PDB entry 6RW6 | electron microscopy, 2.75 A resolution | chains A and B of the 5 polymer chains in the assembly

Chain A (and B):
Protein: TcdA1
From: Photorhabdus luminescens
Notes: chain B of this document is another copy of the same molecule, construct and numbering; everything in this record applies to it too
UniProtKB: Q9RN43 (Q9RN43_PHOLU); numbering as in UniProt (aligned over 1-2516)
Amino-acid sequence (2516 residues; row label = number of the first residue in the row):
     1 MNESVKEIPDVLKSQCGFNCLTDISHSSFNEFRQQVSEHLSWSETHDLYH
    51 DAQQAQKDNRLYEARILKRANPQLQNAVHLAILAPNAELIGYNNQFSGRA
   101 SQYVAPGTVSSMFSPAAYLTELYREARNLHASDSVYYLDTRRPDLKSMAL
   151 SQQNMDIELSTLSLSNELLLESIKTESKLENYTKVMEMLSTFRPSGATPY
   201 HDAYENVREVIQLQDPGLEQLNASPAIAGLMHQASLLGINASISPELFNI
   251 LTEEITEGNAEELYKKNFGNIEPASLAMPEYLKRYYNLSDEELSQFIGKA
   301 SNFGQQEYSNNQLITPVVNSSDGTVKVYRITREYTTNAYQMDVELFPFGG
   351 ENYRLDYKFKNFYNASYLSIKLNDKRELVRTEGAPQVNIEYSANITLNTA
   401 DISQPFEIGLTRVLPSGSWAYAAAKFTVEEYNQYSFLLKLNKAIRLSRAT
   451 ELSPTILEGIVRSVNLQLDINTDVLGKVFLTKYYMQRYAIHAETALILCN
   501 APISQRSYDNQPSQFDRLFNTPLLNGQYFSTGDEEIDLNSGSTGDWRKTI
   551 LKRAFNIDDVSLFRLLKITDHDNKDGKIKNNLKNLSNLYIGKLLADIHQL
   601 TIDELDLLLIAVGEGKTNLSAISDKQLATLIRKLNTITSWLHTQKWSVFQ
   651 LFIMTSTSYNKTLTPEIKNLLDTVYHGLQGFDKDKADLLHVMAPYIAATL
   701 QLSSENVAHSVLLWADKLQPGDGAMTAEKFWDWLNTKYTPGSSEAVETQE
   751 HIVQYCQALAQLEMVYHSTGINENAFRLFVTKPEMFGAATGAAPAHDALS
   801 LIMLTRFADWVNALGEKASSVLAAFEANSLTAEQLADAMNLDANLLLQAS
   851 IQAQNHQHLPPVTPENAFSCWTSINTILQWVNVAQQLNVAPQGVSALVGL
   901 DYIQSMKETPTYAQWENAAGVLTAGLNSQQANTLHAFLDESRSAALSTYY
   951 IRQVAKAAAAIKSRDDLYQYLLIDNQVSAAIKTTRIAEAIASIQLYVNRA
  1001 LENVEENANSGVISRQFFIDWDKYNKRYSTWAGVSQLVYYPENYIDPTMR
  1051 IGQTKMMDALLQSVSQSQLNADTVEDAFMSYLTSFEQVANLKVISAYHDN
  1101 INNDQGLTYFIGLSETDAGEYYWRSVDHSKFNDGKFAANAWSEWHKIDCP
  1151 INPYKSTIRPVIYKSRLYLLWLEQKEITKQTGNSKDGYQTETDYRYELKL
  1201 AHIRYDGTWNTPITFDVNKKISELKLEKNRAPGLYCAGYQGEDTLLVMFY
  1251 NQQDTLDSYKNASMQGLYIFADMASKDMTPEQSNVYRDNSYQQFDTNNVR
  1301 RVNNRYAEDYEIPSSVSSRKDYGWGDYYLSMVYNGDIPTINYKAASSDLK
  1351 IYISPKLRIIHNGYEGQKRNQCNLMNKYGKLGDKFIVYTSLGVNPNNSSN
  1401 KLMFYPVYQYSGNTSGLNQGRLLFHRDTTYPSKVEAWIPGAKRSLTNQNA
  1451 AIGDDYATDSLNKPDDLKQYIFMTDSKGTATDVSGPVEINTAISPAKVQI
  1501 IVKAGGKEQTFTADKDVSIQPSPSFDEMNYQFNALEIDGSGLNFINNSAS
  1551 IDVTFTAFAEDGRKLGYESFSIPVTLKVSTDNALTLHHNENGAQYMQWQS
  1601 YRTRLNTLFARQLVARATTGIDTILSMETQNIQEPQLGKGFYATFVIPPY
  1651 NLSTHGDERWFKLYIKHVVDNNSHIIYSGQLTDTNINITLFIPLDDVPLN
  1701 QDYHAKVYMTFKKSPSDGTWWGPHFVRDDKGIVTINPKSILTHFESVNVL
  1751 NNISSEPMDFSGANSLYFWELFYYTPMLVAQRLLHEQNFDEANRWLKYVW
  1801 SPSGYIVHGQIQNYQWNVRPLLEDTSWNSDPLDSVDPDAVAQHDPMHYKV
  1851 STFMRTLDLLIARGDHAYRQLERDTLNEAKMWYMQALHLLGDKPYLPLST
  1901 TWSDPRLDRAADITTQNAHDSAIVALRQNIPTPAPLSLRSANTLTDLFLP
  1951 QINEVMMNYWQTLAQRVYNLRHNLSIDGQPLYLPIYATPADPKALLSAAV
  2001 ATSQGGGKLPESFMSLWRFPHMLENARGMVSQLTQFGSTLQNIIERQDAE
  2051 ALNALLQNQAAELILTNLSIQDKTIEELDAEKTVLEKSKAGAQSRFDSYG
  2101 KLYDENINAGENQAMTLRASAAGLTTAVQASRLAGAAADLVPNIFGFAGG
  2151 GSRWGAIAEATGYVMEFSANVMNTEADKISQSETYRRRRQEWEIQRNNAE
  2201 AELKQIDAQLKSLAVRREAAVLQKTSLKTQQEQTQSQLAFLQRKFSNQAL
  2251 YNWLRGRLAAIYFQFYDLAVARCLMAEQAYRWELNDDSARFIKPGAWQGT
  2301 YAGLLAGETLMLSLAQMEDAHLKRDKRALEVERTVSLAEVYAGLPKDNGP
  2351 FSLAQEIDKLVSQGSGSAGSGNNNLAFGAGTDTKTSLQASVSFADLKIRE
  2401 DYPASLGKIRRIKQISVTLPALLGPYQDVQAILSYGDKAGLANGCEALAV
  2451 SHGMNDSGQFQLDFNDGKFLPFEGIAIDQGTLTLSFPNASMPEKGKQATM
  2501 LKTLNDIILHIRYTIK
Not modelled in the structure: 1-20, 1183-1187, 1933-1938
What the authors report for this chain:
  - self-association interface (contacts with another copy of this molecule); pairs are residue here / residue on that copy: His46-His1808, His50-His1808, Glu158-Arg1873, Asp965-Arg1971, Glu1086-Arg1166
  - mutagenesis - E158A/R1873A, D965A/R1971A, Y1168F/Y1205F, H1202A: unchanged stability in response to pH shift to pH 11
  - mutagenesis - E1086A, R1166A: decreased expression
  - conformationally variable residues (domain motion): Glu1086
  - mutagenesis - E1086A/R1166A: decreased stability in response to neutral pH

How chain A and chain B interact:
Contacting residue pairs (401; chain A residue first):
  Phe29(A) with His1808(B)
  Asn30(A) with Gly1809(B), hydrogen bond (backbone-backbone); Gln1810(B)
  His46(A) with His1808(B), hydrogen bond
  His50(A) with His1808(B)
  Glu158(A) with Arg1873(B), salt bridge
  Glu280(A) with Tyr1895(B)
  Lys283(A) with Tyr1895(B)
  Asp290(A) with Tyr1895(B), hydrogen bond; Leu1898(B)
  Lys299(A) with Leu1898(B); Ser1899(B), hydrogen bond (backbone-side chain)
  Ala300(A) with Ser1899(B)
  Ser301(A) with Pro1897(B); Leu1898(B), hydrogen bond (side chain-backbone); Ser1899(B), hydrogen bond (side chain-backbone)
  Phe303(A) with Ser101(B); Gln102(B)
  Gln305(A) with Thr1900(B)
  Val387(A) with Ser147(B); Arg1906(B), hydrogen bond (backbone-side chain)
  Asn388(A) with Ser147(B); Ala149(B); Arg1906(B)
  Ile389(A) with Arg1906(B); Arg1909(B)
  Asn525(A) with Glu916(B), hydrogen bond
  Ser540(A) with Asn844(B); Gln892(B), hydrogen bond (backbone-side chain)
  Gly541(A) with Gln848(B); Gln892(B)
  Ser542(A) with Gln892(B)
  Thr543(A) with Gln892(B)
  Thr549(A) with Gly920(B)
  Lys552(A) with Val921(B); Ala924(B)
  Arg553(A) with Ala924(B)
  Asn556(A) with Leu926(B)
  Asp558(A) with Val889(B); Ala890(B)
  Asp559(A) with Ala890(B); Gln892(B), hydrogen bond
  Val560(A) with Asp842(B); Asn844(B); Leu845(B)
  Phe563(A) with Asn844(B)
  Arg564(A) with Asp842(B), salt bridge
  Asp603(A) with Asp842(B)
  Phe649(A) with Asn840(B)
  Asn660(A) with Ser820(B), hydrogen bond; Gln834(B)
  Thr662(A) with Ser820(B); Ala824(B); Gln834(B), hydrogen bond
  Leu663(A) with Ala823(B)
  Thr664(A) with Ser820(B)
  Glu666(A) with Ser819(B), hydrogen bond
  Thr673(A) with Trp2253(B), hydrogen bond
  Pro694(A) with Gly2256(B)
  Tyr695(A) with Ala2260(B)
  Ala698(A) with Asn2252(B); Trp2253(B); Gly2256(B)
  Gln701(A) with Ala2249(B); Asn2252(B)
  Leu702(A) with Asn2252(B), hydrogen bond (backbone-side chain); Arg2255(B), hydrogen bond (backbone-side chain)
  Ser703(A) with Gln2047(B); Arg2255(B), hydrogen bond (backbone-side chain)
  Glu705(A) with Ala2259(B)
  Asn772(A) with Val2000(B)
  Glu773(A) with Thr2002(B)
  Val811(A) with Ala1998(B)
  Asn812(A) with Leu1996(B); Ser1997(B); Ala1998(B), hydrogen bond (side chain-backbone)
  Ala813(A) with Leu1996(B)
  Gly815(A) with Leu1996(B); Ala1998(B)
  Ala818(A) with Ala1998(B), hydrophobic
  Ser819(A) with Val2000(B)
  Asp965(A) with Arg1971(B), salt bridge
  Tyr968(A) with Lys1880(B); Met1884(B); Arg1971(B)
  Gln969(A) with Met1884(B)
  Asp974(A) with Lys1880(B), salt bridge; Arg1971(B), salt bridge
  Gln976(A) with Arg1971(B), hydrogen bond
  Val977(A) with Lys1880(B); Arg1971(B)
  Ser978(A) with Arg1971(B), hydrogen bond (backbone-backbone); His1972(B)
  Ala980(A) with Asn1973(B)
  Ile981(A) with Leu1970(B); Arg1971(B); His1972(B); Asn1973(B)
  Lys982(A) with Arg1873(B)
  Thr983(A) with Arg1873(B); Asn1877(B)
  Thr984(A) with Arg1873(B)
  Gln994(A) with Met1881(B)
  Asn998(A) with Met1881(B); His1888(B)
  Leu1001(A) with Ser1803(B), hydrogen bond (backbone-side chain)
  Glu1002(A) with His79(B); Pro1802(B); Ser1803(B); His1888(B); Leu1889(B)
  Val1004(A) with His1888(B)
  Ser1010(A) with Ile1811(B)
  Ile1013(A) with Ile1806(B); Ile1811(B), hydrophobic
  Ser1014(A) with Ile1806(B); Gly1809(B), hydrogen bond (side chain-backbone); Gln1810(B); Ile1811(B), hydrogen bond (side chain-backbone)
  Ile1019(A) with Ile1806(B), hydrophobic
  Asp1022(A) with Lys1797(B), salt bridge
  Lys1026(A) with Met1881(B); Trp1882(B); Gln1885(B), hydrogen bond
  Arg1027(A) with Asp1790(B), salt bridge; Arg1863(B); Glu1878(B), salt bridge; Trp1882(B)
  Lys1164(A) with Arg1611(B); Val1614(B)
  Ser1165(A) with Val1614(B), hydrogen bond (side chain-backbone); Ala1615(B), hydrogen bond (side chain-backbone)
  Arg1166(A) with Glu1086(B), salt bridge; Val1614(B)
  Gln1180(A) with Gln1189(B); Thr1190(B), hydrogen bond (side chain-backbone)
  Gly1182(A) with Tyr1188(B)
  Tyr1188(A) with Tyr1188(B), hydrogen bond (backbone-side chain)
  Arg1204(A) with Thr1083(B)
  Tyr1205(A) with Met1079(B); Leu1082(B); Thr1083(B); Glu1086(B); Leu1613(B); Val1614(B); Ala1617(B), hydrophobic
  Asp1206(A) with Met1079(B); Thr1083(B), hydrogen bond (backbone-side chain)
  Asn1210(A) with Glu1115(B), hydrogen bond (side chain-backbone); Thr1116(B)
  Thr1211(A) with Thr1116(B); Asp1117(B), hydrogen bond (side chain-backbone)
  Pro1212(A) with Asp1117(B)
  Ile1213(A) with Thr1116(B); Asp1117(B)
  Thr1214(A) with Asp1117(B)
  Ala1271(A) with Glu1115(B); Arg1611(B), hydrogen bond (backbone-side chain)
  Asp1272(A) with Glu1115(B); Arg1611(B)
  Met1273(A) with Glu1115(B)
  Ser1318(A) with Glu1628(B)
  Asp1321(A) with Gln1810(B), hydrogen bond
  Tyr1322(A) with Gln1810(B), hydrogen bond (backbone-side chain); Ile1811(B), hydrogen bond (side chain-backbone); Gln1812(B); Asn1813(B), hydrogen bond (side chain-backbone)
  Trp1324(A) with Asn1813(B)
  Met1331(A) with Asn1813(B), hydrogen bond
  Tyr1333(A) with Asn1813(B)
  Pro1338(A) with Asn1752(B)
  Thr1339(A) with Asn1752(B)
  Asn1376(A) with Thr1684(B)
  Lys1377(A) with Asp1683(B)
  Lys1401(A) with Asp1892(B)
  Thr1429(A) with Ser101(B)
  Ile1452(A) with Leu89(B), hydrophobic; Ile90(B); Asn93(B)
  Gly1453(A) with Asn86(B)
  Ser1522(A) with Ser1746(B), hydrogen bond
  Asp1526(A) with Asn1685(B); Asn1687(B)
  Gln1531(A) with Asn1752(B), hydrogen bond
  Phe2013(A) with Leu2322(B); Lys2323(B)
  Leu2016(A) with Asp2325(B); Lys2326(B); Arg2327(B)
  Trp2017(A) with Leu2322(B)
  Met2022(A) with Leu2322(B), hydrophobic
  Asn2025(A) with Glu2318(B), hydrogen bond
  Met2029(A) with Ala2315(B), hydrophobic
  Gln2032(A) with Met2311(B)
  Phe2036(A) with Glu2308(B)
  Arg2046(A) with Glu2045(B)
  Leu2065(A) with Pro1992(B); Lys1993(B)
  Leu2068(A) with Pro1992(B), hydrophobic
  Gln2113(A) with Leu1061(B); Gln1062(B)
  Leu2117(A) with Gln1062(B)
  Thr2126(A) with Arg1204(B), hydrogen bond; Asp1206(B); Thr1208(B)
  Ala2127(A) with Thr1208(B)
  Ala2130(A) with Arg1204(B); Trp1209(B); Thr1211(B)
  Val2141(A) with Lys1175(B)
  Phe2145(A) with Ile1177(B), hydrophobic; Thr1178(B)
  Gly2146(A) with Thr1178(B)
  Phe2147(A) with Gln1180(B); Tyr1188(B); Gly2146(B); Phe2147(B), hydrogen bond (backbone-backbone)
  Ala2148(A) with Phe2145(B); Ala2148(B), hydrophobic
  Gly2149(A) with Asn2143(B); Ile2144(B); Phe2145(B), hydrogen bond (backbone-backbone)
  Gly2150(A) with Asn2143(B)
  Gly2151(A) with Asn2143(B), hydrogen bond (backbone-backbone)
  Ser2152(A) with Asn2143(B), hydrogen bond (backbone-side chain)
  Trp2154(A) with Ala2138(B); Val2141(B); Pro2142(B), hydrogen bond (side chain-backbone); Asn2143(B)
  Gly2155(A) with Ala2138(B); Asp2139(B)
  Ala2158(A) with Ser2131(B), hydrogen bond (backbone-side chain); Gly2135(B)
  Thr2161(A) with Ser2131(B)
  Gly2162(A) with Ser2131(B), hydrogen bond (backbone-side chain)
  Tyr2163(A) with Arg2132(B)
  Met2165(A) with Leu2124(B); Ala2127(B); Val2128(B), hydrophobic
  Glu2166(A) with Val2128(B); Arg2132(B), salt bridge; Phe2167(B)
  Ala2169(A) with Ala2121(B); Leu2124(B), hydrophobic
  Met2172(A) with Leu2117(B); Ser2120(B); Ala2121(B)
  Asn2173(A) with Arg2118(B); Ala2121(B); Thr2174(B), hydrogen bond
  Glu2175(A) with Leu2117(B)
  Ala2176(A) with Ala2114(B); Leu2117(B), hydrophobic; Arg2118(B)
  Asp2177(A) with Arg2118(B), salt bridge
  Ile2179(A) with Gly2110(B); Leu2117(B), hydrophobic
  Ser2180(A) with Ala2114(B); Gln2181(B), hydrogen bond
  Glu2183(A) with Asn2108(B), hydrogen bond; Gly2110(B); Glu2111(B)
  Arg2187(A) with Leu2102(B); Glu2105(B), salt bridge; Asn2106(B), hydrogen bond (side chain-backbone); Asn2108(B), hydrogen bond; Glu2111(B), salt bridge; Arg2188(B); Trp2192(B)
  Gln2190(A) with Leu2102(B)
  Ile2194(A) with Ser2098(B); Tyr2099(B)
  Asn2197(A) with Ser2094(B)
  Asn2198(A) with Arg2095(B)
  Ala2201(A) with Gly2091(B)
  Lys2204(A) with Lys2087(B)
  Gln2205(A) with Val2084(B); Lys2087(B); Ser2088(B), hydrogen bond
  Ala2208(A) with Ala2080(B); Thr2083(B); Val2084(B)
  Gln2209(A) with Val2084(B)
  Ser2212(A) with Glu2077(B); Ala2080(B); Glu2081(B), hydrogen bond
  Val2215(A) with Lys2073(B); Glu2076(B); Glu2077(B)
  Arg2216(A) with Glu2077(B), salt bridge; Glu2081(B), salt bridge
  Glu2218(A) with Lys2073(B), salt bridge
  Ala2219(A) with Lys2073(B)
  Leu2222(A) with Thr2066(B); Ser2069(B); Ile2070(B), hydrophobic; Lys2073(B)
  Gln2223(A) with Ile2070(B)
  Ser2226(A) with Leu2063(B); Thr2066(B)
  Gln2230(A) with Leu2063(B)
  Gln2231(A) with Lys1993(B), hydrogen bond (side chain-backbone); Leu1995(B)
  Glu2232(A) with Leu1995(B)
  Gln2233(A) with Gln2059(B), hydrogen bond (side chain-backbone); Glu2062(B)
  Gln2235(A) with Leu1995(B); Leu1996(B); Ser1997(B), hydrogen bond
  Ser2236(A) with Gln2059(B)
  Gln2237(A) with Leu2056(B); Gln2059(B), hydrogen bond
  Ala2239(A) with Ser1997(B)
  Phe2240(A) with Asp2048(B); Ala2051(B), hydrophobic; Leu2052(B), hydrophobic
  Gln2242(A) with Ala1999(B)
  Arg2243(A) with Ala1998(B), hydrogen bond (side chain-backbone)
  Lys2244(A) with Asp2048(B)
  Phe2245(A) with Ile2044(B), hydrophobic; Asp2048(B); Thr2300(B); Tyr2301(B); Ala2302(B), hydrophobic
  Ser2246(A) with Ile2044(B); Asp2048(B), hydrogen bond
  Leu2250(A) with Tyr2301(B), hydrophobic
  Tyr2251(A) with Gln2041(B); Glu2045(B), hydrogen bond
  Trp2253(A) with Gln2298(B); Tyr2301(B); Leu2304(B)
  Leu2254(A) with Gln2041(B); Leu2305(B), hydrophobic
  Arg2257(A) with Gly2295(B); Thr2309(B), hydrogen bond
  Leu2258(A) with Leu2305(B), hydrophobic
  Ile2261(A) with Glu2308(B); Thr2309(B)
  Gln2264(A) with Leu2312(B)
  Phe2265(A) with Met2311(B); Leu2312(B); Ala2315(B), hydrophobic
  Leu2268(A) with Leu2312(B), hydrophobic; Ala2315(B), hydrophobic; Gln2316(B); Asp2319(B)
  Arg2272(A) with Ala2315(B), hydrogen bond (side chain-backbone); Glu2318(B), salt bridge; Asp2319(B)
  Met2275(A) with Asp2319(B); Leu2322(B), hydrophobic
  Asp2382(A) with Pro2403(B); Ala2404(B); Ser2405(B), hydrogen bond
  Tyr2426(A) with Thr2334(B); Thr2418(B); Ile2508(B), hydrophobic; His2510(B)
  Asp2428(A) with Glu2332(B); Arg2333(B); Thr2334(B)
  Gln2430(A) with Asp2401(B), hydrogen bond; Tyr2402(B)
  Ala2431(A) with Tyr2402(B), hydrogen bond (backbone-side chain)
  Ile2432(A) with Tyr2402(B), hydrophobic; Leu2406(B), hydrophobic
  Asn2443(A) with Asp2325(B), hydrogen bond (side chain-backbone); Lys2326(B); Arg2327(B), hydrogen bond (backbone-backbone)
  Gly2444(A) with Arg2327(B)
  Cys2445(A) with Arg2327(B)
  Ala2447(A) with Leu2329(B), hydrophobic
  Leu2448(A) with Leu2329(B)
  Ala2449(A) with Glu2330(B)
  Val2450(A) with Tyr2402(B), hydrogen bond (backbone-side chain)
  Ser2451(A) with Val2331(B); Glu2332(B), hydrogen bond (side chain-backbone)
  Gly2458(A) with Glu2330(B)
  Gln2459(A) with Arg2327(B); Glu2330(B)
  Phe2460(A) with Glu2330(B); Val2331(B); Lys2413(B); Phe2464(B), hydrophobic; Arg2512(B); Tyr2513(B)
  Gln2461(A) with Phe2464(B); Asn2465(B), hydrogen bond
  Asp2463(A) with Asn2465(B)
  Lys2468(A) with Asp2325(B), salt bridge; Arg2327(B)
  Phe2469(A) with Arg2327(B)
  Pro2471(A) with Arg2327(B)
  Pro2487(A) with Asp2401(B); Tyr2402(B), hydrophobic; Pro2403(B)
  Asn2488(A) with Glu2400(B), hydrogen bond (side chain-backbone); Asp2401(B), hydrogen bond (side chain-backbone)
  Lys2496(A) with Arg2333(B); Asp2401(B)
Interface residues without a listed pair, chain A (269 interface residues in all): Ser28, Trp42, Glu307, Lys358, Gln386, Ser418, Asn510, Pro522, Leu524, Ile653, Pro665, Ala697, Thr699, Ser704, Asn706, Leu822, Ala987, Leu995, Arg999, Lys1023, Gln1189, Lys1320, Ser1354, Glu1365, His1425, Ala1451, Asp1454, Ile1519, Ser1524, Glu1527, Thr2039, Ile2043, Ser2069, Asp2072, Leu2133, Ala2134, Ile2144, Arg2153, Glu2159, Ser2168, Arg2186, Lys2211, Thr2229, Ala2249, Ala2271, His2452, Asp2466
Interface residues without a listed pair, chain B (246 interface residues in all): Met148, Gln153, Glu180, Lys817, Asn888, Pro891, His935, Ser1065, Ser1080, Pro1150, Glu1176, Asn1210, Pro1212, His1588, Ala1610, Asn1748, Asn1793, Arg1794, Asp1874, Leu1896, Thr1901, Trp1902, Asp1904, Ala1994, Ala2001, Gln2004, Leu2055, Asn2067, Ile2107, Gln2113, Ala2134, Tyr2185, Arg2257, Gln2264, Thr2514

In short:
269 residues of chain A and 246 residues of chain B are in contact, with 74 hydrogen bonds and 18 salt
bridges. Polar contacts include Glu158(A)-Arg1873(B), Arg564(A)-Asp842(B) and Asp965(A)-Arg1971(B). The paper
reports that E1086A and R1166A of chain A reduce expression; conformational variability at Glu1086(A); 7
substitutions were tested in all.
Chain A and chain B are both TcdA1 (Photorhabdus luminescens); the structure, Cryo-EM structure of
Photorhabdus luminescens TcdA1, was determined by electron microscopy (same publication as 6RW8, 6RW9, 6RWA
and 6RWB).
